7UFZ - chain A; structure by X-ray diffraction, 1.56 A resolution.

# Chain A
Name: Tyrosyl-DNA phosphodiesterase 1
Source organism: Homo sapiens
Notes: EC 3.1.4.-
UniProtKB: Q9NUW8 (TYDP1_HUMAN); residue numbers follow UniProt; this construct covers 148-608
Chain sequence (461 residues; row label = number of the first residue in the row):
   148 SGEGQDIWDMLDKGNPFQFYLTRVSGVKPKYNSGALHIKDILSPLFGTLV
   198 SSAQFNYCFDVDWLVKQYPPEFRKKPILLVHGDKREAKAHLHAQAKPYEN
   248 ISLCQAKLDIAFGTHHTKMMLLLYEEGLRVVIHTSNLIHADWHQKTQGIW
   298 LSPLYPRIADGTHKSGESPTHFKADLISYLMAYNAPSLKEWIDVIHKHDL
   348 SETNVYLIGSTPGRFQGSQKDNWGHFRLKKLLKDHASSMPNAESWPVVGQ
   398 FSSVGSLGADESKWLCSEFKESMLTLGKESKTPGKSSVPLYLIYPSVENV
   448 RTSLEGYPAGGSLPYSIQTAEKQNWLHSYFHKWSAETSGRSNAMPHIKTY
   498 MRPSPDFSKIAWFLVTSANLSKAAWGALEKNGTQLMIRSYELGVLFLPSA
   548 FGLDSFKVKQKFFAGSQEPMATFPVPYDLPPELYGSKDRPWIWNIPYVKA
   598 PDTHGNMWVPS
Not modelled in the structure: 148-161, 428-432, 608
Small-molecule neighbours:
  - N7U ((4-{[(4S)-2-phenylimidazo[1,2-a]pyridin-3-yl]amino}phenyl)phosphonic acid), molecule 1: Gly173, Val174, Lys175, Pro176, Lys177
  - N7U, molecule 2: Tyr204, His263, Lys265, Asn283, Ser399, Ser400, Pro461, His493, Lys495, Asn516
Curated features (UniProtKB/Swiss-Prot):
  - region: Ser400 to Ser403 (Interaction with DNA)
  - active site: His263 (Nucleophile), His493 (Proton donor/acceptor)
  - binding site (substrate): Lys265, Lys495
  - site: Ser518 (Interaction with DNA)
  - modified residue: Ser148 (Phosphoserine)
  - natural variant: His493 (H493R: In SCAN1), Pro566 (P566L: In autosomal recessive or sporadic spinocerebellar ataxia affected Japanese individuals)
  - mutagenesis: His263 (H263A: Loss of activity), Lys265 (K265A: Abolishes hydrolysis of the covalent intermediate between the active site nucleophile and DNA; K265S: Reduces the activity to nearly undetectable levels), Asn283 (N283A: No effect), Gln294 (Q294A: Slightly reduced hydrolysis of the covalent intermediate between the active site nucleophile and DNA), His493 (H493A: 3000-fold reduction in activity; abolishes hydrolysis of the covalent intermediate between the active site nucleophile and DNA; H493N: 15000-fold reduction in activity), Lys495 (K495A: Abolishes hydrolysis of the covalent intermediate between the active site nucleophile and DNA; K495S: 125-fold reduction in activity), Asn516 (N516A: Reduced hydrolysis of the covalent intermediate between the active site nucleophile and DNA), Glu538 (E538A: Abolishes hydrolysis of the covalent intermediate between the active site nucleophile and DNA)
Reported in the primary citation:
  - binding site for N7U: Tyr204, His263, Lys265, Asn283, Ser399, Ser459, Pro461, His493, Lys495, Ser514
  - catalytic residues: His263, His493 (citing earlier work)

# In short
Chain A binds compound N7U. From UniProt: active-site residues His263 and His493, substrate-binding residues
Lys265 and Lys495 and 8 mutagenesis sites. From the paper: catalytic residues His263 and His493; a binding
site for N7U at Tyr204, His263 and Lys265 among others.
Chain A is Tyrosyl-DNA phosphodiesterase 1 (Homo sapiens); the structure, Crystal structure of TDP1 complexed
with compound XZ768, was determined by X-ray diffraction, deposited together with 7UFY.
